8DWM - chains A and B of the 3 polymer chains in the assembly; structure by X-ray diffraction, 2.99 A resolution.

Chain A:
Protein: reverse transcriptase
From: Moloney murine leukemia virus
Notes: fragment: N-terminal fragment
UniProtKB: Q8UN00 (Q8UN00_MLVMO); residues 24-278 here correspond to UniProt positions 683-937 (UniProt number = residue number + 659)
Chain sequence (266 residues; each row starts with the number of its first residue):
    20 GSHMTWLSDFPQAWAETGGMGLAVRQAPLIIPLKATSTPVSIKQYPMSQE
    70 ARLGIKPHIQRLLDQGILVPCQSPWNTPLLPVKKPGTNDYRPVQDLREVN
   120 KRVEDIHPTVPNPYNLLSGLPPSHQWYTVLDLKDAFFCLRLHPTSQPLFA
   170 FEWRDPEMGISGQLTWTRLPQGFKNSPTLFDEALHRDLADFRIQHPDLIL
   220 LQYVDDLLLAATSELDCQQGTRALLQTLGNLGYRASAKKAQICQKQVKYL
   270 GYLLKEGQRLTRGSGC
Unresolved in the structure: 20-23, 103-105, 176-179, 279-285
Construct notes: expression tag (20-23, 279-285); conflict Asn249 (Asp908 in Q8UN00)

Chain B:
Molecule: 8-nt DNA strand
Sequence (8 nucleotides; each row starts with the number of its first residue):
     1 CTTAGTTA
Unresolved in the structure: 8
Residues lining bound ligands: bleomycin a2 (BLM): DA4, DG5, DT6, DT7

Interface between chain A and chain B:
Residue-residue contacts - 6 pairs, chain A then chain B:
  Tyr64(A) with DC1(B), base contact; DT2(B), sugar contact
  Leu99(A) with DC1(B), base contact
  Arg116(A) with DT2(B), hydrogen bond to the base; DT3(B), hydrogen bond to the sugar
  Lys120(A) with DA4(B), salt bridge to the phosphate

Overview:
The chain A/chain B interface involves 4 residues from each chain, with 2 hydrogen bonds and 1 salt bridge.
Among the polar pairs are Arg116(A)-DT2(B), Arg116(A)-DT3(B) and Lys120(A)-DA4(B). Bound to chain B: bleomycin
a2.
Here chain A is reverse transcriptase (Moloney murine leukemia virus) and chain B is an 8-nt DNA strand. Entry
8DWM (Host-guest complex of bleomycin A2 fully bound to CTTAGTTATAACTAAG) was determined by X-ray diffraction
together with 8DW1 and 8DW8 from the same study.
